8FFZ - chains C and J of the 10 polymer chains in the assembly; structure by electron microscopy, 3.80 A resolution.

[Chain C]
Protein: Transcription factor tau 131 kDa subunit
From: Saccharomyces cerevisiae
Reference sequence: P33339 (TFC4_YEAST); numbering as in UniProt (aligned over 1-1025)
Amino-acid sequence (1025 residues; each row starts with the number of its first residue):
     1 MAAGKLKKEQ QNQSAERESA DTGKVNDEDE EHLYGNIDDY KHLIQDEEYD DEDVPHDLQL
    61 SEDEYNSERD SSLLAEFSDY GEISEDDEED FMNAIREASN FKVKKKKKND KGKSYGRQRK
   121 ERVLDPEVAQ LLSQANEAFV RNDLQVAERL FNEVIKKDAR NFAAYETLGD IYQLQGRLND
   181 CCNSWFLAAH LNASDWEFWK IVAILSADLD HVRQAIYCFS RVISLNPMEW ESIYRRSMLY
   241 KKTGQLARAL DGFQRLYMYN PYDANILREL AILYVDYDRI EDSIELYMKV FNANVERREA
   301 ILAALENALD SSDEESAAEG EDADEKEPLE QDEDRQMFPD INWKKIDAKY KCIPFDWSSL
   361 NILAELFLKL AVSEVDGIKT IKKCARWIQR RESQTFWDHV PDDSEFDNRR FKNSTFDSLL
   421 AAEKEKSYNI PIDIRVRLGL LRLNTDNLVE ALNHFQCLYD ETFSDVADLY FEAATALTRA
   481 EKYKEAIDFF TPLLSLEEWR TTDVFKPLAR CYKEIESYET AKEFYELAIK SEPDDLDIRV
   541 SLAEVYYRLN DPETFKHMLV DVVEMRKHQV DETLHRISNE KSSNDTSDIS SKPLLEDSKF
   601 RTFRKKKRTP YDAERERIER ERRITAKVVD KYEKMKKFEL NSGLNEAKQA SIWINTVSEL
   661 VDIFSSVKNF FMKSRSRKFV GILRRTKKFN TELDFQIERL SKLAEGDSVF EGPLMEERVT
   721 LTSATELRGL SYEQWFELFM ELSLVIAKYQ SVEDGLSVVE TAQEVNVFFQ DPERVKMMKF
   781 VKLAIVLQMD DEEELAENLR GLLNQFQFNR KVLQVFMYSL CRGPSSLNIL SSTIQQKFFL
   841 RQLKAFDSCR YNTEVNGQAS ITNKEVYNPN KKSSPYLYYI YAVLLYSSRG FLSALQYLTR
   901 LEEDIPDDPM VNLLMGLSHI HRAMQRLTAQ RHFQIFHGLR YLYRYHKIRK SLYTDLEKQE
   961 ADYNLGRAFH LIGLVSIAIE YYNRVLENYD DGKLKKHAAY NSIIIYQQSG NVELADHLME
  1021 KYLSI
Unresolved in the structure: 1-126, 312-331, 577-612, 641-644, 674-715

[Chain J]
Molecule: 171-nt DNA strand
Sequence (171 nucleotides; numbered 1 to 171; the number before each row is that of its first residue):
     1 AGATTGCAGC ACCTGAGTTT CGCGTATGGT CACCCACTAC ACTACTCGGT CAGGCTCTTA
    61 CCAGCTTAAC TACAGTTGAT CGGACGGGAA ACGGTGCTTT CTGGTAGATA TGGCCGCAAC
   121 CGATAGTTTA ACGGAAACGC AGGTGATATG AGGGCAGGGT CCAGACATGT T
Unresolved in the structure: 152-171

[How chain C and chain J interact]
Residue-residue contacts (5; chain C residue first):
  Ser-220(C) / DA131(J)  phosphate contact
  Ser-224(C) / DC132(J)  hydrogen bond to the phosphate
  Arg-236(C) / DA131(J)  salt bridge to the phosphate
  Arg-248(C) / DA130(J)  hydrogen bond to the sugar
  Asn-856(C) / DG103(J)  hydrogen bond to the phosphate
Other interface residues (no listed pair), chain C (9 interface residues in all): Ile-216, Tyr-240, Phe-769, Ser-893
Other interface residues (no listed pair), chain J (6 interface residues in all): DC101, DT111

[In short]
9 residues of chain C and 6 residues of chain J are in contact, with 3 hydrogen bonds and 1 salt bridge. Among
the polar pairs are Arg-248(C)/DA130(J), Ser-224(C)/DC132(J) and Asn-856(C)/DG103(J).
Here chain C is Transcription factor tau 131 kDa subunit (Saccharomyces cerevisiae) and chain J is a 171-nt
DNA strand. Entry 8FFZ (TFIIIA-TFIIIC-Brf1-TBP complex bound to 5S rRNA gene) was determined by electron
microscopy.
